PDB entry 8SB2 | electron microscopy, 3.50 A resolution | chains H and I of the 12 polymer chains in the assembly

[Chain H]
Protein: DH270.I2.6 variable heavy chain
Source organism: Homo sapiens
Amino-acid sequence (127 residues; row label = number of the first residue in the row):
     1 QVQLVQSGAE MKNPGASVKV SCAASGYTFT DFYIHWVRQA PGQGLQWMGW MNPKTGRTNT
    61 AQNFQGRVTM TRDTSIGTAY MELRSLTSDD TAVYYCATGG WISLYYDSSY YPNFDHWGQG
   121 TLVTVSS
Unresolved in the structure: 127
Disulfides: Cys22-Cys96

[Chain I]
Protein: DH270.I2.6 variable light chain
Source organism: Homo sapiens
Amino-acid sequence (110 residues; row label = number of the first residue in the row):
     1 QSALTQPASV SGSPGQSITI SCTGTSYDVG SYDLVSWYQQ HPGKAPKYMI YEVNKRPSGV
    61 SNRFSGSKSG NTASLTISGL QAEDEADYYC CSFGGSATVV CGGGTKVTVL
Disulfides: Cys22-Cys90, Cys91-Cys101

[Chain H / chain I interface]
Residue-residue contacts (26):
  Gln39(H) - Gln40(I)  hydrogen bond
  Gln39(H) - Tyr89(I)  hydrogen bond
  Gly44(H) - Tyr89(I)
  Leu45(H) - Tyr89(I)
  Leu45(H) - Cys101(I)
  Trp47(H) - Thr98(I)
  Trp47(H) - Val99(I)
  Trp50(H) - Ala97(I)
  Asn59(H) - Ala97(I)  hydrogen bond (side chain-backbone)
  Tyr95(H) - Gln40(I)
  Tyr110(H) - Leu34(I)  hydrophobic
  Tyr110(H) - Phe93(I)  hydrophobic
  Tyr110(H) - Val99(I)
  Tyr111(H) - Leu34(I)  hydrophobic
  Pro112(H) - Leu34(I)
  Pro112(H) - Ser36(I)  hydrogen bond (backbone-side chain)
  Pro112(H) - Tyr38(I)  hydrogen bond (backbone-side chain)
  Asn113(H) - Tyr48(I)
  Asn113(H) - Tyr51(I)
  Asn113(H) - Glu52(I)  hydrogen bond
  Phe114(H) - Tyr38(I)  hydrogen bond (backbone-side chain)
  Phe114(H) - Tyr48(I)
  Asp115(H) - Tyr48(I)
  Trp117(H) - Ala45(I)  hydrophobic
  Trp117(H) - Pro46(I)
  Gly118(H) - Ala45(I)
Also at the interface, not in a pair above, chain H (17 interface residues in all): Gln43, Asn63
Also at the interface, not in a pair above, chain I (20 interface residues in all): Ser2, Lys44, Cys91, Ser92, Gly102

[Summary]
17 residues of chain H face 20 of chain I across their interface, with 7 hydrogen bonds. Among the polar pairs
are Gln39(H)-Gln40(I), Gln39(H)-Tyr89(I) and Asn59(H)-Ala97(I).
Chain H is DH270.I2.6 variable heavy chain and chain I is DH270.I2.6 variable light chain, both from Homo
sapiens; the structure, CryoEM structure of DH270.I2-CH848.10.17, was determined by electron microscopy
together with 8SAL, 8SAN, 8SAQ, 8SAR, 8SAS, 8SAT and 9 further entries from the same study.
